Entry 7CYQ (electron microscopy, 2.83 A resolution); this record covers chains A and J of the 9 polymer chains in the assembly.

== Chain A ==
Name: RNA-directed RNA polymerase
Source organism: Severe acute respiratory syndrome coronavirus 2
Notes: EC 2.7.7.48
UniProtKB: P0DTD1 (R1AB_SARS2); residues 1-932 here correspond to UniProt positions 4393-5324 (UniProt number = residue number + 4392)
Amino-acid sequence (942 residues; each row starts with the number of its first residue):
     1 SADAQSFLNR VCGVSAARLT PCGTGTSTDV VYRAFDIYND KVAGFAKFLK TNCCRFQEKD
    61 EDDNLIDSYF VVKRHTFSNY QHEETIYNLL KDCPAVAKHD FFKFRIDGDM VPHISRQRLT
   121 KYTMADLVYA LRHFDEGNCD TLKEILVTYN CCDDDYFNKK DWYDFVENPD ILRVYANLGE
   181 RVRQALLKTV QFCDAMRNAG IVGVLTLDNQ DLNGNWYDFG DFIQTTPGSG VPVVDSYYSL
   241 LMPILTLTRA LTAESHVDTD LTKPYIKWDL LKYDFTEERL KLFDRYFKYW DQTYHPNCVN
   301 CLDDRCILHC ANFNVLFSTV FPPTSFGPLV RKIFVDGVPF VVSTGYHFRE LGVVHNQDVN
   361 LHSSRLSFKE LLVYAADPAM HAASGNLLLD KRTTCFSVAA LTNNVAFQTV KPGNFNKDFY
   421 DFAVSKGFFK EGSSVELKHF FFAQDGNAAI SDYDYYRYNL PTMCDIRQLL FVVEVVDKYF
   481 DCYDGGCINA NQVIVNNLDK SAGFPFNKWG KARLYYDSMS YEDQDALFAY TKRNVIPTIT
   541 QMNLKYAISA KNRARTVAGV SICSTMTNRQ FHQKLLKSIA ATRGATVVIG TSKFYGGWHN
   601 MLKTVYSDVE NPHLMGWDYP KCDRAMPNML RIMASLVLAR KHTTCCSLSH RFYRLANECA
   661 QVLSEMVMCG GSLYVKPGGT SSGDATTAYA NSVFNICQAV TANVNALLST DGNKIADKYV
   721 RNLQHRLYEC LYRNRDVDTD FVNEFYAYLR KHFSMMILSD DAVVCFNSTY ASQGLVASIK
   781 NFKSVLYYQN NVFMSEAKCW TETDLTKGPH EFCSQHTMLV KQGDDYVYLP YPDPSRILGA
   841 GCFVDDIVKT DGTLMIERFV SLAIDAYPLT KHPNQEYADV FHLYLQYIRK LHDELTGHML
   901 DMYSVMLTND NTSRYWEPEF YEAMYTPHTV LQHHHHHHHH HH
Disordered / not traced: 1-3, 930-942
Construct notes: expression tag (933-942)
Metal / ion sites: Mg2+: Asn-209, Asp-218 (together with GDP); Zn2+ site 1: His-295, Cys-301, Cys-306, Cys-310; Zn2+ site 2: Cys-487, His-642, Cys-645, Cys-646
Small-molecule neighbours: GDP: Phe-35, Lys-50, Asn-52, Cys-53, Lys-73, His-75, Arg-116, Asp-208, Asn-209, Tyr-217, Asp-218
Swiss-Prot annotation at these positions:
  - region: Lys-545 to Arg-555 (Interaction with RMP Remdesivir), Thr-582 to Pro-620 (RdRp Palm N-ter)
  - active site: Ser-759, Asp-760, Asp-761
  - binding site (Mn(2+)): Asn-209, Asp-218
  - binding site (Zn(2+)): His-295, Cys-301, Cys-306, Cys-310, Cys-487, His-642, Cys-645, Cys-646
  - site: Gln-932 (Cleavage)
Reported in the primary citation:
  - Mg2+ coordination: Asn-209, Asp-218

== Chain J ==
Molecule: Template
Sequence (59 nucleotides; each row starts with the number of its first residue):
     1 CAUGCCAUGG CCUGUAAAAU GUCUGACUGC UCCCUAGCAU GCUACUACCG CGUAGCAUG
Disordered / not traced: 1-23, 51-59

== Interface between chain A and chain J ==
Residue-residue contacts (41; chain A residue first):
  Gln-408(A) / U24(J)  base contact
  Asn-496(A) / G29(J)  phosphate contact
  Lys-500(A) / A26(J)  salt bridge to the phosphate
  Lys-500(A) / C27(J)  phosphate contact
  Ser-501(A) / G25(J)  hydrogen bond to the phosphate
  Ser-501(A) / A26(J)  hydrogen bond to the phosphate
  Asn-507(A) / G25(J)  phosphate contact
  Lys-511(A) / G25(J)  salt bridge to the phosphate
  Gln-541(A) / U24(J)  phosphate contact
  Gln-541(A) / G25(J)  phosphate contact
  Asn-543(A) / U24(J)  hydrogen bond to the sugar
  Asn-543(A) / G25(J)  sugar contact
  Val-557(A) / A26(J)  base contact
  Ala-558(A) / A26(J)  sugar contact
  Gly-559(A) / A26(J)  sugar contact
  Arg-569(A) / C27(J)  phosphate contact
  Arg-569(A) / U28(J)  salt bridge to the phosphate
  Lys-577(A) / G29(J)  salt bridge to the phosphate
  Ala-580(A) / G29(J)  sugar contact
  Gly-590(A) / G29(J)  hydrogen bond to the sugar
  Gly-590(A) / C30(J)  sugar contact
  Ser-592(A) / C30(J)  hydrogen bond to the sugar
  Phe-594(A) / C30(J)  sugar contact
  Phe-594(A) / U31(J)  sugar contact
  Tyr-595(A) / U31(J)  phosphate contact
  Tyr-595(A) / C32(J)  hydrogen bond to the phosphate
  Ser-682(A) / A26(J)  base contact
  Gly-683(A) / A26(J)  hydrogen bond to the sugar
  Gly-683(A) / C27(J)  sugar contact
  Asp-684(A) / C27(J)  hydrogen bond to the sugar
  Ala-685(A) / C27(J)  hydrogen bond to the sugar
  Ala-685(A) / U28(J)  phosphate contact
  Thr-686(A) / C27(J)  sugar contact
  Thr-687(A) / C27(J)  base contact
  Tyr-689(A) / U28(J)  hydrogen bond to the sugar
  Ile-864(A) / C32(J)  sugar contact
  Arg-914(A) / C33(J)  salt bridge to the phosphate
  Tyr-915(A) / C33(J)  sugar contact
  Phe-920(A) / C32(J)  phosphate contact
  Met-924(A) / U31(J)  phosphate contact
  Met-924(A) / C32(J)  sugar contact
Interface residues without a listed pair, chain A (39 interface residues in all): Lys-545, Val-560, Thr-565, Ile-589, Lys-593, Ala-688, Glu-857, Val-860, Ser-861

== In short ==
The interface between chain A and chain J involves 39 residues on one side and 10 on the other, with 10
hydrogen bonds and 5 salt bridges. Among the polar pairs are Asn-543(A)/U24(J), Gly-590(A)/G29(J) and
Ser-592(A)/C30(J). Ligands of chain A: GDP. The paper reports Mg2+ coordination by Asn-209(A) and Asp-218(A).
Here chain A is RNA-directed RNA polymerase (Severe acute respiratory syndrome coronavirus 2) and chain J is
Template. Entry 7CYQ (Cryo-EM structure of an extended SARS-CoV-2 replication and transcription complex
reveals an intermediate state in cap ...) was determined by electron microscopy.
